8W1F - chains A and J of the 12 polymer chains in the assembly; structure by X-ray diffraction, 3.00 A resolution.

== Chain A (and J) ==
Name: Dps-like protein
From: Pseudomonas aeruginosa PAO1
Notes: chain J of this document is another copy of the same molecule, construct and numbering; everything in this record applies to it too
Reference sequence: Q9HUT3 (Q9HUT3_PSEAE); residues 1-177 here = UniProt positions 1-177
Amino-acid sequence (177 residues; row label = number of the first residue in the row):
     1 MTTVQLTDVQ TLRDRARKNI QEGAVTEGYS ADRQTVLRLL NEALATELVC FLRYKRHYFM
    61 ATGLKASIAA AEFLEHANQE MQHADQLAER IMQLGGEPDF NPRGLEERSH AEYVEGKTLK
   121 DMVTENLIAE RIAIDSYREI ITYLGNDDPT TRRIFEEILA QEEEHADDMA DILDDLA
Not modelled in the structure: 1-9 (chain J: 1-8)
Bound ions: Fe2+ site 1: E47, E80, H83, E162; Mg2+ site 1: E72, E75, D168; Fe2+ site 2: E80, E130, E162, H165; Mg2+ site 2 near D171 (its only coordinating residue here)
From the paper describing this entry:
  - binding site for sulfate ion: R13, R17, K65, R103, N146, R152
  - Mg2+ coordination: E72, E75, D168, D171

== Interface between chain A and chain J ==
Pairs across the interface (13):
  K65(A) - L64(J)
  I68(A) - L64(J)
  I68(A) - S67(J)
  I68(A) - I68(J)  hydrophobic
  A69(A) - L64(J)
  L119(A) - L64(J)  hydrophobic
  D171(A) - T62(J)
  D171(A) - G63(J)
  I172(A) - L64(J)  hydrophobic
  D175(A) - T62(J)
  D175(A) - G63(J)
  D175(A) - L64(J)
  L176(A) - L64(J)  hydrophobic

== Overview ==
The interface between chain A and chain J involves 8 residues on one side and 5 on the other. E47(A), E80(A),
H83(A) and E162(A) form the Fe2+ site 1. The paper reports a binding site for sulfate ion at R13(A), R17(A)
and K65(A) among others; Mg2+ coordination by E72(A), E75(A) and D168(A) among others.
Chain A and chain J are both Dps-like protein (Pseudomonas aeruginosa PAO1); the structure, Crystal Structure
of DPS-like protein PA4880 from Pseudomonas aeruginosa (dodecamer, Mg bound), was determined by X-ray
diffraction, deposited together with 8W1D and 8W1E.
